8UOT - chains 4 and 6 of the 30 polymer chains in the assembly; structure by electron microscopy, 3.70 A resolution.

== Chain 4 ==
Protein: General transcription and DNA repair factor IIH subunit TFB4
From: Saccharomyces cerevisiae
UniProt: Q12004 (TFB4_YEAST); residues 1-338 here = UniProt positions 1-338
Amino-acid sequence (338 residues; numbered 1 to 338; the number before each row is that of its first residue):
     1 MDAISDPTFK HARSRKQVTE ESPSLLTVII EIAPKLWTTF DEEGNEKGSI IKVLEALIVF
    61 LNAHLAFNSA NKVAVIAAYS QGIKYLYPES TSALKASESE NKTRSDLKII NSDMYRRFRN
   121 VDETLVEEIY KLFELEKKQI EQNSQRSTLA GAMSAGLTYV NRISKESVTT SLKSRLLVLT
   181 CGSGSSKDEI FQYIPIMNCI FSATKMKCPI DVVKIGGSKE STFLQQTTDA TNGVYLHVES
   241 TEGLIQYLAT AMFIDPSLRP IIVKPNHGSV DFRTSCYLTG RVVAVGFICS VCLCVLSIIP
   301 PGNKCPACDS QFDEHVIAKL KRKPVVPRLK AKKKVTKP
Disordered / not traced: 1-20, 93-105, 168-170, 329-338
Ion coordination: Zn2+: C289, C292, C305, C308
Curated features (UniProtKB/Swiss-Prot):
  - zinc finger: C289 to C308 (C4-type)
  - modified residue: M1 (N-acetylmethionine)

== Chain 6 ==
Protein: General transcription and DNA repair factor IIH subunit SSL1
From: Saccharomyces cerevisiae
UniProt: Q04673 (SSL1_YEAST); residue numbers follow UniProt; this construct covers 1-461
Amino-acid sequence (461 residues; row label = number of the first residue in the row):
     1 MAPVVISESE EDEDRVAITR RTKRQVHFDG EGDDRVDQQQ QQHSSSHRDR DKHVQRKKKK
    61 RLSNRNLQGS NGGYAWEDEI KRSWDLVKVD DEGDMASLVA SIVEARKKRT AKKNITPYQR
   121 GIIRSLILTL DCSEAMLEKD LRPNRHAMII QYAIDFVHEF FDQNPISQMG IIIMRNGLAQ
   181 LVSQVSGNPQ DHIDALKSIR KQEPKGNPSL QNALEMARGL LLPVPAHCTR EVLIVFGSLS
   241 TTDPGDIHQT IDSLVSEKIR VKVLGLSAQV AICKELCKAT NYGDESFYKI LLDETHLKEL
   301 FNEAVTPLPV NKINKGFTLV KMGFPTRIFE DTPTFCSCHS KLVYGGYFCP NCHSKVCSLP
   361 TVCPCCDLML ILSTHLARSY HHLMPLKTFA EVPTTEKFRS EDCFSCQSRF PILKNHKNGK
   421 LLTSSRYRCE DCKQEFCVDC DVFIHEILHN CPGCESKPVI T
Disordered / not traced: 1-95, 413-421, 460-461
Ion coordination: Zn2+ site 1: C336, C338, H339, C357; Zn2+ site 2: C349, C352, C363, C366; Zn2+ site 3: C403, C406, C437, C440; Zn2+ site 4: C429, C432, C451, C454
Curated features (UniProtKB/Swiss-Prot):
  - zinc finger: C349 to C366 (C4-type)

== Chain 4 / chain 6 interface ==
Pairs across the interface (69):
  Q81(4) - S456(6)  hydrogen bond (backbone-side chain)
  G82(4) - S456(6)
  Y85(4) - S405(6)  hydrogen bond (side chain-backbone)
  Y85(4) - C406(6)  hydrogen bond (side chain-backbone)
  Y85(4) - Q407(6)
  S90(4) - Q407(6)
  T91(4) - D402(6)
  T91(4) - S408(6)
  T91(4) - R409(6)
  S92(4) - D402(6)
  R146(4) - C454(6)  hydrogen bond (side chain-backbone)
  R146(4) - E455(6)  hydrogen bond (side chain-backbone)
  R146(4) - S456(6)  hydrogen bond (side chain-backbone)
  R146(4) - K457(6)  hydrogen bond (side chain-backbone)
  R146(4) - P458(6)
  R146(4) - V459(6)
  G151(4) - E455(6)
  S154(4) - L448(6)
  S154(4) - N450(6)  hydrogen bond
  T158(4) - F443(6)
  T158(4) - L448(6)
  Y159(4) - C406(6)
  N161(4) - F443(6)
  R162(4) - C406(6)  hydrogen bond (side chain-backbone)
  R162(4) - Q407(6)  hydrogen bond (side chain-backbone)
  R162(4) - S408(6)
  Y193(4) - S373(6)  hydrogen bond
  I194(4) - Y380(6)  hydrophobic
  P195(4) - N450(6)
  N198(4) - H449(6)
  F201(4) - T374(6)
  F201(4) - A377(6)
  F201(4) - R378(6)
  K205(4) - R378(6)
  K205(4) - I447(6)
  S269(4) - F329(6)
  F272(4) - F324(6)
  F272(4) - L372(6)  hydrophobic
  F272(4) - S373(6)
  R273(4) - F324(6)  hydrogen bond (side chain-backbone)
  R273(4) - P325(6)
  R273(4) - T326(6)
  T274(4) - F324(6)
  A284(4) - G323(6)
  A284(4) - F324(6)  hydrogen bond (backbone-backbone)
  V285(4) - M322(6)
  V285(4) - G323(6)
  G286(4) - K321(6)
  G286(4) - M322(6)  hydrogen bond (backbone-backbone)
  F287(4) - V320(6)
  F287(4) - K321(6)
  F287(4) - M322(6)
  I288(4) - L319(6)
  I288(4) - V320(6)  hydrogen bond (backbone-backbone)
  I288(4) - M322(6)  hydrophobic
  C289(4) - L319(6)  hydrophobic
  S290(4) - F317(6)
  S290(4) - T318(6)  hydrogen bond (side chain-backbone)
  V291(4) - Q119(6)
  C292(4) - L383(6)
  L293(4) - I122(6)  hydrophobic
  L293(4) - Y380(6)  hydrogen bond (backbone-side chain)
  V295(4) - M322(6)  hydrophobic
  L296(4) - L319(6)  hydrophobic
  Q311(4) - F317(6)
  F312(4) - F317(6)
  F312(4) - T318(6)
  F312(4) - L319(6)  hydrophobic
  V316(4) - T318(6)
Other interface residues (no listed pair), chain 4 (50 interface residues in all): E89, T148, M197, C199, Q226, D271, V283, P300, S310, D313, I317, L320
Other interface residues (no listed pair), chain 6 (45 interface residues in all): G316, P350, L368, I371, L376, H381, D439, P452

== Overview ==
50 residues of chain 4 face 45 of chain 6 across their interface; the contacts include 17 hydrogen bonds.
Polar contacts include Q81(4)-S456(6), Y85(4)-S405(6) and Y85(4)-C406(6). C289(4), C292(4), C305(4) and
C308(4) form the Zn2+ site.
Here chain 4 is General transcription and DNA repair factor IIH subunit TFB4 and chain 6 is General
transcription and DNA repair factor IIH subunit SSL1, both from Saccharomyces cerevisiae. Entry 8UOT
(Composite map of PICdeltaTFIIK form1) was determined by electron microscopy together with 8UOQ from the same
study.
